4QTZ - chain A; structure by X-ray diffraction, 2.00 A resolution.

== Chain A ==
Name: Dihydroflavonol-4-reductase
From: Medicago truncatula
Notes: EC 1.1.1.-
Reference sequence: G7IYC1 (G7IYC1_MEDTR); numbering as in UniProt (aligned over 6-326)
Amino-acid sequence (321 residues; each row starts with the number of its first residue):
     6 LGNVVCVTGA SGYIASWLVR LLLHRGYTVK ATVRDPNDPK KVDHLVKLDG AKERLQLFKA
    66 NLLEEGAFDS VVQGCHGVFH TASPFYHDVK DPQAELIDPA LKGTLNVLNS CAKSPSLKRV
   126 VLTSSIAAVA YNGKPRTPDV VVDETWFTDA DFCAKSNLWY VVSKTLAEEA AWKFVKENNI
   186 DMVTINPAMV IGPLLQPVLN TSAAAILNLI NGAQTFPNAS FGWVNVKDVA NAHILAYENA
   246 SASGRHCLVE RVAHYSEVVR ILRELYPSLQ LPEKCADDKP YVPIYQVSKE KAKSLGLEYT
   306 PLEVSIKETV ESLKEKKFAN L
Curated features (UniProtKB/Swiss-Prot):
  - active site: Lys-169 (Proton donor)
  - binding site (NADP(+)): Gly-14 to Ala-20, Arg-39, Lys-46, Asn-66, Leu-67, Thr-86 to Ser-88, Tyr-165, Lys-169, Pro-192 to Val-195, Ser-207
  - binding site ((E)-coniferaldehyde): Ser-130, Tyr-136, Arg-141, Tyr-165, Met-194, Ser-207, Phe-226, Val-257, Tyr-290
  - mutagenesis: Ser-130 (S130A: Impaired activity), Tyr-136 (Y136F: Increase activity with sinapaldehyde as substrate. Strongly increase activity with sinapaldehyde as substrate; when associated with A-226), Tyr-165 (Y165A/F: Impaired activity), Lys-169 (K169A: Impaired activity), Phe-226 (F226A: Increase activity with sinapaldehyde as substrate. Strongly increase activity with sinapaldehyde as substrate; when associated with F-136)
From the paper describing this entry:
  - conformationally variable residues (loop rearrangement, order/disorder transition, side-chain flip): Arg-39, Asn-66, Ala-87 to Tyr-91
  - specificity-determining residues: Tyr-136, Phe-226
  - mutagenesis - Y136F (4-fold), Y136F/F226A (10-fold), F226A (4-fold): increased catalytic activity on sinapaldehyde
  - mutagenesis - Y136F/F226A: decreased catalytic activity on coumaraldehyde
  - mutagenesis - Y136F/F226A: decreased catalytic activity on coniferaldehyde
  - catalytic residues: Ser-130, Tyr-165, Lys-169 (proposed by the authors, not directly observed)
  - mutagenesis - S130A, Y165A, Y165F, K169A: abolished catalytic activity

== In short ==
Curated annotation (UniProt) lists active-site residue Lys-169, 21 NADP+-binding residues, 9
(E)-coniferaldehyde-binding residues and 5 mutagenesis sites. The paper reports catalytic residues Ser-130,
Tyr-165 and Lys-169; S130A, Y165A and Y165F, among others, abolish catalytic activity; 7 substitutions were
tested in all.
Chain A is Dihydroflavonol-4-reductase (Medicago truncatula); the structure, Crystal Structure of
Cinnamyl-Alcohol Dehydrogenase 2, was determined by X-ray diffraction (same publication as 4QUK, 4R1S, 4R1T
and 4R1U).
